6UEQ - chains B and C of the 3 polymer chains in the assembly; structure by X-ray diffraction, 2.40 A resolution.

== Chain B ==
Molecule: TATA-box-binding protein 1
Organism: Arabidopsis thaliana
UniProtKB: P28147 (TBP1_ARATH); residue numbers follow UniProt; this construct covers 1-200
Sequence (219 residues; row label = number of the first residue in the row; numbers below 1 keep their minus sign (Met-18 is residue -18)):
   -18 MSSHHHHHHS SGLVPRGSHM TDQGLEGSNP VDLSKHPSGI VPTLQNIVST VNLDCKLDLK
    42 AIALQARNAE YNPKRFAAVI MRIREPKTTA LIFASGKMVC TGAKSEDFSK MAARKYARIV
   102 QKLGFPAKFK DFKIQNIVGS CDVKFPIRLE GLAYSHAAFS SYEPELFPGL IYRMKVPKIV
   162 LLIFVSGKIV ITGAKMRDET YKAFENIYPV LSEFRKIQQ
Unresolved in the structure: -18 to 11, 199-200
Sequence notes: initiating methionine (-18); expression tag (-17 to 0)
Curated features (UniProtKB/Swiss-Prot):
  - modified residue: Thr2 (N-acetylthreonine)

== Chain C ==
Molecule: 14-nt DNA strand
Sequence (14 nucleotides; numbered 201 to 214; the number before each row is that of its first residue):
   201 GCTATAAAAC GGCA

== Chain B / chain C interface ==
Residue-residue contacts (29):
  Val29(B) - DA207(C)  base contact
  Val29(B) - DA208(C)  base contact
  Thr31(B) - DA208(C)  sugar contact
  Phe57(B) - DC210(C)  base contact
  Ala58(B) - DC210(C)  phosphate contact
  Ala58(B) - DG211(C)  sugar contact
  Phe74(B) - DA209(C)  sugar contact
  Phe74(B) - DC210(C)  sugar contact
  Ser76(B) - DC210(C)  hydrogen bond to the phosphate
  Lys78(B) - DA209(C)  phosphate contact
  Val80(B) - DA208(C)  base contact
  Val80(B) - DA209(C)  sugar contact
  Gln116(B) - DA207(C)  sugar contact
  Gln116(B) - DA208(C)  sugar contact
  Asn117(B) - DA206(C)  hydrogen bond to the base
  Asn117(B) - DA207(C)  hydrogen bond to the base
  Val119(B) - DA206(C)  base contact
  Leu147(B) - DT203(C)  sugar contact
  Leu147(B) - DA204(C)  sugar contact
  Phe148(B) - DT203(C)  base contact
  Phe148(B) - DA204(C)  base contact
  Ile152(B) - DT205(C)  sugar contact
  Arg154(B) - DT205(C)  salt bridge to the phosphate
  Arg154(B) - DA206(C)  salt bridge to the phosphate
  Val161(B) - DA206(C)  sugar contact
  Leu163(B) - DA204(C)  base contact
  Leu163(B) - DT205(C)  sugar contact
  Thr173(B) - DT205(C)  base contact
  Thr173(B) - DA206(C)  hydrogen bond to the base
Interface residues without a listed pair, chain B (21 interface residues in all): Leu72, Val171, Gly174

== Summary ==
21 residues of chain B face 9 of chain C across their interface; the contacts include 4 hydrogen bonds and 2
salt bridges. Among the polar pairs are Asn117(B)-DA206(C), Asn117(B)-DA207(C) and Thr173(B)-DA206(C).
Chain B is TATA-box-binding protein 1 (Arabidopsis thaliana) and chain C is a 14-nt DNA strand; the structure,
Structure of TBP bound to C-C mismatch containing TATA site, was determined by X-ray diffraction (same
publication as 6UEO, 6UEP and 6UER).
